Entry 3MKQ (X-ray diffraction, 2.50 A resolution); this record covers chains E and F of the 6 polymer chains in the assembly.

[Chain E]
Protein: Coatomer beta'-subunit
Source organism: Saccharomyces cerevisiae
UniProt: A6ZU46 (A6ZU46_YEAS7); residue numbers follow UniProt; this construct covers 1-814
Sequence (814 residues; row label = number of the first residue in the row):
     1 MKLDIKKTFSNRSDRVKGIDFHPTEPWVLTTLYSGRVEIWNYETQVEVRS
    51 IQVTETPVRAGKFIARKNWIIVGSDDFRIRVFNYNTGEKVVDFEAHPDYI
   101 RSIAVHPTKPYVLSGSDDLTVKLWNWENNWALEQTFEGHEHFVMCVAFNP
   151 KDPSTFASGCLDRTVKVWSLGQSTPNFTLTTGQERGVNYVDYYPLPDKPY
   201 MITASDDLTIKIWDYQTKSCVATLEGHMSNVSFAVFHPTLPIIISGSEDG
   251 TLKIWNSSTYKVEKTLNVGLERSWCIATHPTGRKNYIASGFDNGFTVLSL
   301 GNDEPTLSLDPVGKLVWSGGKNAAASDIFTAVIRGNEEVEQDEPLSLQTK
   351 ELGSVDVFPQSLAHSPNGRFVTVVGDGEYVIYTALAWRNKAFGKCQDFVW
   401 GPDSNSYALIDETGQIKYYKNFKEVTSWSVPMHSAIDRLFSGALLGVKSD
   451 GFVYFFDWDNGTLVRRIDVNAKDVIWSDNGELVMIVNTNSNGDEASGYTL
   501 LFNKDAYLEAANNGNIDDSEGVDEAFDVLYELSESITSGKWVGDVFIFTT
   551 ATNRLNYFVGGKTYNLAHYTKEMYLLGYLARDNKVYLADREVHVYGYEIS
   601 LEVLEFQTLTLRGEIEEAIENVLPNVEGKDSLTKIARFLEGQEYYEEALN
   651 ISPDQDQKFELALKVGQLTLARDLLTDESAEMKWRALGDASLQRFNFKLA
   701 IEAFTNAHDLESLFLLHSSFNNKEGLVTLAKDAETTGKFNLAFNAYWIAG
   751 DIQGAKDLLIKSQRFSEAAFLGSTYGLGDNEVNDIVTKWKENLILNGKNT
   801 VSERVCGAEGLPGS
Unresolved in the structure: 491-493, 814
Differences from the reference sequence: variant Ile701 (Val in A6ZU46)
Reported in the primary citation:
  - mutagenesis - G688D: decreased stability in response to alpha-COP (citing earlier work)
  - self-association interface (contacts with another copy of this molecule): Phe77, Phe142

[Chain F]
Protein: Coatomer subunit alpha
Source organism: Saccharomyces cerevisiae
UniProt: P53622 (COPA_YEAST); numbering as in UniProt (aligned over 642-818)
Sequence (177 residues; row label = number of the first residue in the row):
   642 ALQFVQDPHIRFDLALEYGNLDAALDEAKKLNDSITWERLIQEALAQGNA
   692 SLAEMIYQTQHSFDKLSFLYLVTGDVNKLSKMQNIAQTREDFGSMLLNTF
   742 YNNSTKERSSIFAEGGSLPLAYAVAKANGDEAAASAFLEQAEVDEQDVTL
   792 PDQMDASNFVQRPVISKPLEKWPLKEA
Unresolved in the structure: 817-818
Differences from the reference sequence: variant Ala664 (Val in P53622), Ile676 (Ser in P53622)

[How chain E and chain F interact]
Contacting residue pairs - 96 pairs, chain E then chain F:
  Leu692(E) with Pro760(F); Leu761(F), hydrophobic
  Phe695(E) with Leu759(F); Pro760(F), hydrophobic; Tyr763(F), hydrophobic; Leu779(F), hydrophobic; Ala782(F), hydrophobic; Val784(F), hydrophobic; Val789(F); Thr790(F), hydrogen bond (backbone-backbone)
  Asn696(E) with Thr790(F)
  Phe697(E) with Pro760(F); Tyr763(F), hydrophobic; Ala764(F), hydrophobic; Thr790(F), hydrogen bond (backbone-backbone)
  Lys698(E) with Thr790(F), hydrogen bond (backbone-backbone); Leu791(F); Asp793(F)
  Ile701(E) with Pro792(F), hydrophobic
  Phe714(E) with Phe741(F), hydrophobic
  Leu715(E) with Phe753(F), hydrophobic; Leu761(F), hydrophobic
  Ser719(E) with Phe753(F); Ala764(F); Val765(F); Ala768(F)
  Phe720(E) with Ala764(F), hydrophobic; Ala768(F), hydrophobic; Pro792(F), hydrophobic; Met795(F); Asp796(F), hydrogen bond (backbone-backbone)
  Asn721(E) with Asp796(F), hydrogen bond (side chain-backbone); Ala797(F), hydrogen bond (side chain-backbone); Ser798(F), hydrogen bond
  Lys723(E) with Phe800(F)
  Phe743(E) with Phe709(F), hydrophobic; Leu712(F), hydrophobic
  Asn744(E) with Leu738(F); Tyr742(F)
  Trp747(E) with Leu712(F), hydrophobic; Phe741(F), hydrogen bond (side chain-backbone); Tyr742(F); Val801(F)
  Ile748(E) with Phe741(F); Phe800(F); Val801(F)
  Ala749(E) with Phe800(F)
  Gly750(E) with Phe800(F); Gln802(F), hydrogen bond (backbone-side chain)
  Ile752(E) with Gln802(F)
  Leu759(E) with Phe709(F), hydrophobic
  Arg764(E) with Phe709(F)
  Ser766(E) with Leu686(F), hydrogen bond (side chain-backbone); Gly689(F)
  Glu767(E) with Leu686(F); Phe709(F); Val713(F)
  Ala769(E) with Trp813(F)
  Phe770(E) with Gly689(F); Ala691(F), hydrophobic; Val713(F), hydrophobic; Leu810(F), hydrophobic
  Leu771(E) with Val713(F)
  Ser773(E) with Val805(F)
  Thr774(E) with Val713(F), hydrogen bond (side chain-backbone); Thr714(F); Gly715(F); Pro804(F); Val805(F), hydrogen bond (backbone-backbone); Ile806(F)
  Tyr775(E) with Leu712(F), hydrogen bond (side chain-backbone); Arg803(F); Pro804(F); Val805(F)
  Gly776(E) with Val805(F)
  Val782(E) with Trp813(F), hydrophobic
  Val786(E) with Trp813(F), hydrophobic
  Trp789(E) with Ala687(F), hydrogen bond (side chain-backbone); Gln688(F); Gly689(F); Trp813(F)
  Leu793(E) with Ala687(F)
  Lys798(E) with Glu684(F), salt bridge
  Val801(E) with Gln688(F)
  Glu803(E) with Lys816(F)
  Arg804(E) with Leu815(F); Lys816(F), hydrogen bond (backbone-backbone)
  Val805(E) with Trp813(F); Leu815(F), hydrophobic
  Cys806(E) with Trp813(F), hydrogen bond (backbone-side chain); Pro814(F), hydrogen bond (side chain-backbone); Leu815(F)
  Gly810(E) with Pro814(F)
  Leu811(E) with Leu810(F), hydrophobic; Trp813(F), hydrophobic; Pro814(F)
Other interface residues (no listed pair), chain E (45 interface residues in all): Gln693, Leu716, Ser718
Other interface residues (no listed pair), chain F (49 interface residues in all): Leu737, Arg749, Asn769

[Overview]
45 residues of chain E face 49 of chain F across their interface; the contacts include 17 hydrogen bonds and 1
salt bridge. Polar pairs include Lys798(E)-Glu684(F), Asn721(E)-Asp796(F) and Asn721(E)-Ala797(F). From the
paper: G688D of chain E reduces stability in response to alpha-COP; a self-association interface involving
Phe77(E) and Phe142(E).
Chain E is Coatomer beta'-subunit and chain F is Coatomer subunit alpha, both from Saccharomyces cerevisiae;
the structure, Crystal structure of yeast alpha/betaprime-COP subcomplex of the COPI vesicular coat, was
determined by X-ray diffraction.
